PDB entry 6EG7 | X-ray diffraction, 3.00 A resolution | chains A and B

# Chain A (and B)
Name: BbvCI endonuclease subunit 2
From: Brevibacillus brevis
Notes: chain B of this document is another copy of the same molecule, construct and numbering; everything in this record applies to it too
UniProtKB: Q5D6Y4 (Q5D6Y4_BREBE); numbering as in UniProt (aligned over 1-285)
Amino-acid sequence (285 residues; each row starts with the number of its first residue):
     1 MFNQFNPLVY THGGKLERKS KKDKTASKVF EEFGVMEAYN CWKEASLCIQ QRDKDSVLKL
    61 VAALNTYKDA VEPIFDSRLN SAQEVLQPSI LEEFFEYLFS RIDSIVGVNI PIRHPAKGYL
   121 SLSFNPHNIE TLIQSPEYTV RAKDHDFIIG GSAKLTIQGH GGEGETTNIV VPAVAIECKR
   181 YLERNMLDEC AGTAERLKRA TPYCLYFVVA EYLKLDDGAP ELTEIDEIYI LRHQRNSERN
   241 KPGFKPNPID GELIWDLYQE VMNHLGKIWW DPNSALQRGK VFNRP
Not modelled in the structure: 1-6 (chain B: 1-6, 283-285)
Small-molecule neighbours:
  - 5-Amino-2,4,6-triiodoisophthalic acid (I3C; 5-amino-2,4,6-triiodobenzene-1,3-dicarboxylic acid), molecule 1: K15, V85, E92, P115, A116, K117, D144, H145, D146
  - 5-Amino-2,4,6-triiodoisophthalic acid (I3C), molecule 2: K15, R18, K19, K22, S81, E84, V85, L86
  - 5-Amino-2,4,6-triiodoisophthalic acid (I3C), molecule 3: M36, E37, N40
  - 5-Amino-2,4,6-triiodoisophthalic acid (I3C), molecule 4: Q158, G159, H160
From the paper describing this entry:
  - catalytic residues: D146, E177, K179
  - mutagenesis - D146A, K179A, E211A, E227A: abolished catalytic activity
  - mutagenesis - E93A, D146A/E177A/K179A, E177A, M186K (103-fold): decreased catalytic activity
  - mutagenesis - D144A, E163A, E165A, D226A: unchanged catalytic activity
  - specificity-determining residues: M186
  - specificity-determining residues: K214, N236 (proposed by the authors, not directly observed)

# Interface between chain A and chain B
Contacting residue pairs (44):
  Y203(A) with A219(B)
  L213(A) with L276(B), hydrophobic
  D217(A) with P272(B); N273(B), hydrogen bond
  G218(A) with P272(B)
  A219(A) with P272(B)
  P220(A) with W270(B); D271(B); A275(B), hydrophobic
  L222(A) with P202(B)
  E224(A) with E195(B); E224(B)
  E227(A) with F282(B)
  I228(A) with G279(B); K280(B)
  Y229(A) with K280(B)
  I230(A) with K280(B)
  H233(A) with K280(B)
  L253(A) with K280(B)
  W270(A) with P220(B)
  P272(A) with L215(B), hydrophobic
  L276(A) with I230(B), hydrophobic; H233(B), hydrogen bond (backbone-side chain); Q234(B); R235(B)
  Q277(A) with H233(B), hydrogen bond (backbone-side chain)
  R278(A) with H233(B); L253(B)
  G279(A) with I228(B); Y229(B); I230(B), hydrogen bond (backbone-backbone); H233(B); L253(B)
  K280(A) with E227(B); I228(B); Y229(B); D256(B), salt bridge; E260(B), salt bridge
  V281(A) with E227(B); I228(B); I230(B), hydrophobic
  F282(A) with L222(B); I225(B); E227(B), hydrogen bond (backbone-side chain)
Other interface residues (no listed pair), chain A (24 interface residues in all): R284
Other interface residues (no listed pair), chain B (33 interface residues in all): K198, Y203, L213, G218, T223, D226

# Summary
Chain A and chain B form an interface of 24 and 33 residues respectively, with 5 hydrogen bonds and 2 salt
bridges. Polar contacts include K280(A)-D256(B), K280(A)-E260(B) and D217(A)-N273(B). From the paper:
catalytic residues D146(A), E177(A) and K179(A); D146A, K179A and E211A of chain A, among others, abolish
catalytic activity; 12 substitutions were tested in all.
Chain A and chain B are both BbvCI endonuclease subunit 2 (Brevibacillus brevis); the structure, BbvCI B2
dimer with I3C clusters, was determined by X-ray diffraction, deposited together with 6MAF and 6MAG.
